PDB entry 3WB0 | X-ray diffraction, 1.91 A resolution | chains A and C of the 4 polymer chains in the assembly

Chain A (and C):
Name: Uncharacterized protein MJ0488
Source organism: Methanocaldococcus jannaschii
Notes: EC 2.7.7.-; chain C of this document is another copy of the same molecule, construct and numbering; everything in this record applies to it too
Reference sequence: Q57912 (Y488_METJA); residues 3-158 here = UniProt positions 3-158
Amino-acid sequence (166 residues; each row starts with the number of its first residue):
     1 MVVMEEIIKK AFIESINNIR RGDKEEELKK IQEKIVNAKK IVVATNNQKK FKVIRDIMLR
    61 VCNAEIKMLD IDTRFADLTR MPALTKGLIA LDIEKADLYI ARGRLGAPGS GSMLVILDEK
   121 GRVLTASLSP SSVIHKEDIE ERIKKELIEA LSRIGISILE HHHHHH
Unresolved in the structure: 1, 160-166
Construct notes: expression tag (1-2, 159-166)
Residues lining bound ligands:
  - FEG (5'-O-[(S)-{[2-(carboxymethyl)-6-hydroxy-3,5-dimethylpyridin-4-yl]oxy}(hydroxy)phosphoryl]guanosine), molecule 1: Arg-20, Arg-21, Gly-22, Asp-23
  - FEG, molecule 2: Lys-50, Asp-77, Lys-86, Arg-102, Gly-103, Arg-104, Gly-111, Ser-112, Pro-130, Ser-131, Ser-132, His-135, Glu-137, Asp-138, Ile-139, Arg-142

Chain A / chain C interface:
Pairs across the interface (9):
  Phe-75(A) / Phe-75(C)  hydrophobic
  Phe-75(A) / Leu-78(C)  hydrophobic
  Leu-78(A) / Ile-89(C)
  Thr-79(A) / Thr-79(C)
  Arg-80(A) / Leu-91(C)
  Arg-80(A) / Asp-92(C)  salt bridge
  Ile-89(A) / Leu-78(C)
  Leu-91(A) / Arg-80(C)
  Asp-92(A) / Arg-80(C)  salt bridge
Interface residues without a listed pair, chain A (9 interface residues in all): Thr-85, Leu-88
Interface residues without a listed pair, chain C (9 interface residues in all): Thr-85, Leu-88

Summary:
Chain A and chain C each contribute 9 residues to their interface; the contacts include 2 salt bridges. Its
one salt-bridged contact is Arg-80(A)/Asp-92(C). Chain A binds compound FEG.
Chain A and chain C are both Uncharacterized protein MJ0488 (Methanocaldococcus jannaschii); the structure,
HcgB from Methanocaldococcus jannaschii in complex with light-decomposed FeGP cofactor of [Fe]-hydrogenase,
was determined by X-ray diffraction (same publication as 3WB1 and 3WB2).
